PDB entry 9EN3 | X-ray diffraction, 1.40 A resolution | chain A

# Chain A
Protein: Probable N-acetyltransferase 16
Organism: Homo sapiens
Notes: EC 2.3.1.-; engineered mutation(s): residues 5-45 were deleted
UniProtKB: Q8N8M0 (NAT16_HUMAN); aligned to UniProt positions 1-328 over residues 42-369 (the alignment contains insertions or deletions, so no single offset holds)
Amino-acid sequence (334 residues; numbered 42 to 375; the number before each row is that of its first residue):
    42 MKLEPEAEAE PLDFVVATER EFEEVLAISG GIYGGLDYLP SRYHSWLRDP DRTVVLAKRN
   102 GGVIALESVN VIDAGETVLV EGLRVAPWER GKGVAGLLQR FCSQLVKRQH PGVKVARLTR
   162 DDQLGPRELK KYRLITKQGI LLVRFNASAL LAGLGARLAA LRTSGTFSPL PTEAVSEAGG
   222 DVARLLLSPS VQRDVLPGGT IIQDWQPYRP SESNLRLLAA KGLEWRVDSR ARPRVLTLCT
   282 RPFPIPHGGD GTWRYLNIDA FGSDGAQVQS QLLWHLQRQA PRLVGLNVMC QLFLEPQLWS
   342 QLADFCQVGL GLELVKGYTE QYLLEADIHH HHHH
Disordered / not traced: 371-375
Sequence notes: expression tag (370-375)
Residues lining bound ligands:
  - S-Ethyl-CoA (A2U): I73, Y74, V121, E122, G123, L124, R125, V126, E130, R131, G132, K133, G134, V135, A136, G137, Q140, T160, K172
  - histidine (HIS): Y74, Y79, V121, E122, G123, T160, W246
Reported in the primary citation:
  - binding site for histidine: Y74, Y79, G123, T160, W246
  - binding site for S-Ethyl-CoA: L124, V126, R131, G134, A136
  - catalytic residues: G123, L124 (proposed by the authors, not directly observed)
  - conformationally variable residues (order/disorder transition): R161, D163
  - disease-associated variants - F63S: decreased catalytic activity on acetylhistidine

# Overview
Bound to chain A: histidine and S-Ethyl-CoA. The paper reports catalytic residues G123 and L124; F63S reduces
catalytic activity on acetylhistidine.
Chain A is Probable N-acetyltransferase 16 (Homo sapiens); the structure, Crystal structure of Histidine
acetyltransferase with L-histidine and S-ethyl-coenzyme A, was determined by X-ray diffraction together with
9EMT, 9EMD, 9EMO and 9EMP from the same study.
